PDB entry 1JMU | X-ray diffraction, 2.80 A resolution | chains B and H of the 9 polymer chains in the assembly

== Chain B ==
Molecule: Protein mu-1
Organism: Reovirus sp
Notes: fragment: C-terminus (residues 43-708)
UniProtKB: P11077 (VM2_REOVL); residues 43-708 here = UniProt positions 43-708
Sequence (666 residues; row label = number of the first residue in the row):
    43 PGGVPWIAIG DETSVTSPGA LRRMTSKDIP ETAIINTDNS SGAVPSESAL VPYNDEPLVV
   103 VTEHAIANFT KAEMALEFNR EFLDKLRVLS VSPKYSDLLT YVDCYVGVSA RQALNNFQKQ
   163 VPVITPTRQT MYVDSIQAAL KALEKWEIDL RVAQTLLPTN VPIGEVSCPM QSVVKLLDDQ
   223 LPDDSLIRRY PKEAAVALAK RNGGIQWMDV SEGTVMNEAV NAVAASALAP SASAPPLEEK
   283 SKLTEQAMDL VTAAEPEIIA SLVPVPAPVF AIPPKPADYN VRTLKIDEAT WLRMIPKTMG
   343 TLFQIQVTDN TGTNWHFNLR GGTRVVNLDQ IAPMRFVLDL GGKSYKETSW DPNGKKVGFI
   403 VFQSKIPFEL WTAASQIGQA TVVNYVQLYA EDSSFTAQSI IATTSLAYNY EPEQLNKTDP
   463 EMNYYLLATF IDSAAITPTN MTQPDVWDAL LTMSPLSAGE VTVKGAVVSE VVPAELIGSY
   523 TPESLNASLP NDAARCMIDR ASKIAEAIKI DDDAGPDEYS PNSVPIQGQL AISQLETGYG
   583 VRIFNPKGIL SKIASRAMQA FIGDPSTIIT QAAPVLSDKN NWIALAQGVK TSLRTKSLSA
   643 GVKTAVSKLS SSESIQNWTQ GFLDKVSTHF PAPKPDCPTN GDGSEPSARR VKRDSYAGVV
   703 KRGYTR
Disordered / not traced: 72-96, 676-708

== Chain H ==
Molecule: Sigma 3 protein
Organism: Reovirus sp
UniProtKB: Q86292 (Q86292_9REOV); residues 1-365 here = UniProt positions 1-365
Sequence (366 residues; row label = number of the first residue in the row; numbering starts at 0):
     0 XMEVCLPNGH QIVDLINNAF EGRVSIYSAQ EGWDKTISAQ PDMMVCGGAV VCMHCLGVVG
    60 SLQRKLKHLP HHRCNQQIRH QDYVDVQFAD RVTAHWKRGM LSFVCQMHAM MNDVSPEDLD
   120 RVRTEGGSLV ELNWLQVDPN SMFRSIHSSW TDPLQVVDDL DTKLDQYWTA LNLMIDSSDL
   180 VPNFMMRDPS HAFNGVRLEG DARQTQFSRT FDSRSSLEWG VMVYDYSELE HDPSKGRAYR
   240 KELVTPARDF GHFGLSHYSR ATTPILGKMP AVFSGMLTGN CKMYPFIKGT AKLKTVRKLV
   300 DSVNHAWGVE KIRYALGPGG MTGWYNRTMQ QAPIVLTPAA LTMFSDTTKF GDLDYPVMIG
   360 DPMILG
Modified / non-standard residues: ACE (acetyl group) at position 0
Differences from the reference sequence: engineered mutation Cys104 (Ala in Q86292)
Metal / ion sites: Zn2+: Cys51, Cys54, His71, Cys73

== Chain B / chain H interface ==
Contacting residue pairs (46; chain B residue first):
  Asn352(B) - Leu61(H)  hydrogen bond (side chain-backbone)
  Asn352(B) - Gln62(H)  hydrogen bond (side chain-backbone)
  Asn352(B) - Arg63(H)
  Asn352(B) - Lys64(H)
  Thr353(B) - Ser24(H)  hydrogen bond
  Thr353(B) - Trp32(H)
  Thr353(B) - Val44(H)
  Thr353(B) - Leu61(H)
  Thr355(B) - Ser24(H)
  His358(B) - Asp158(H)  salt bridge
  His358(B) - Thr161(H)
  Lys388(B) - His256(H)
  Thr390(B) - His256(H)
  Thr390(B) - Leu276(H)
  Ser391(B) - Met275(H)  hydrogen bond (side chain-backbone)
  Ser391(B) - Leu276(H)
  Ser391(B) - Thr277(H)
  Ser391(B) - Gly278(H)  hydrogen bond (backbone-backbone)
  Trp392(B) - Leu276(H)  hydrogen bond (backbone-backbone)
  Trp392(B) - Thr277(H)
  Trp392(B) - Gly278(H)
  Asp393(B) - Thr277(H)  hydrogen bond (backbone-backbone)
  Asn395(B) - Ala338(H)
  Lys397(B) - Thr277(H)  hydrogen bond (side chain-backbone)
  Lys398(B) - Glu20(H)  salt bridge
  Lys398(B) - Arg22(H)
  Val425(B) - Leu61(H)
  Val425(B) - Gln62(H)  hydrogen bond (backbone-backbone)
  Asn426(B) - Leu61(H)
  Tyr427(B) - Leu61(H)  hydrophobic
  Ala449(B) - Gln62(H)  hydrogen bond (backbone-side chain)
  Tyr450(B) - Gln62(H)
  Asn451(B) - Gln62(H)  hydrogen bond (backbone-side chain)
  Asn451(B) - Arg63(H)
  Glu453(B) - Arg63(H)  salt bridge
  Asp474(B) - Asn279(H)  hydrogen bond
  Asp474(B) - Lys281(H)  salt bridge
  Ser475(B) - Arg22(H)
  Ser475(B) - Asp160(H)  hydrogen bond
  Ser475(B) - Thr161(H)
  Ser475(B) - Lys281(H)
  Ala476(B) - Asp160(H)
  Ala476(B) - Thr161(H)
  Ala476(B) - Lys281(H)
  Ala477(B) - Thr161(H)  hydrogen bond (backbone-side chain)
  Asn482(B) - Gly278(H)  hydrogen bond (side chain-backbone)
Also at the interface, not in a pair above, chain B (27 interface residues in all): Gln348, Trp357, Tyr431
Also at the interface, not in a pair above, chain H (22 interface residues in all): Asn17, Ile333

== Summary ==
27 residues of chain B and 22 residues of chain H are in contact; the contacts include 15 hydrogen bonds and 4
salt bridges. Polar pairs include His358(B)-Asp158(H), Lys398(B)-Glu20(H) and Glu453(B)-Arg63(H). Cys51(H),
Cys54(H), His71(H) and Cys73(H) coordinate Zn2+.
Chain B is Protein mu-1 and chain H is Sigma 3 protein, both from Reovirus sp; the structure, Crystal
Structure of the Reovirus mu1/sigma3 Complex, was determined by X-ray diffraction.
